Entry 4DTB (X-ray diffraction, 2.10 A resolution); this record covers chain A.

Chain A:
Molecule: APH(2'')-Id
From: Enterococcus casseliflavus
Reference sequence: O68183 (O68183_ENTCA); residue numbers follow UniProt; this construct covers 1-301
Amino-acid sequence (309 residues; numbered 1 to 309; the number before each row is that of its first residue):
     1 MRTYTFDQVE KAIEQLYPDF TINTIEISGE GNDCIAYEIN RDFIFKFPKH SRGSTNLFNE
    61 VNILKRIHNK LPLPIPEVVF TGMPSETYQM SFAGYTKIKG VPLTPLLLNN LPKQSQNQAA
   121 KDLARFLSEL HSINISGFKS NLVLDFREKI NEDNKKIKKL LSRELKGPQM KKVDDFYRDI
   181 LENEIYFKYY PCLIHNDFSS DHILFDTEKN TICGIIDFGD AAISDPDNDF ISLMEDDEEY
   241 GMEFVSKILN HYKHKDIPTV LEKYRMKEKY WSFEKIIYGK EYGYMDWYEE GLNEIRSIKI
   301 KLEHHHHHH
Disordered / not traced: 297-309
Differences from the reference sequence: engineered mutation Tyr95 (Phe in O68183); expression tag (302-309)
Residues lining bound ligands: guanosine (GMP): Ser28, Gly29, Glu30, Gly31, Ala36, Ile44, Lys46, Tyr95, Thr96, Lys97, Ile98, Gly100, Asp201, His202, Leu204, Ile216, Asp217
What the authors report for this chain:
  - binding site for guanosine: Tyr95

Summary:
Bound to chain A: guanosine. From the paper: a binding site for guanosine at Tyr95.
Chain A is APH(2'')-Id (Enterococcus casseliflavus); the structure, Crystal Structure of F95Y
Aminoglycoside-2''-Phosphotransferase Type IVa in Complex with Guanosine, was determined by X-ray diffraction
together with 4DT8, 4DT9 and 4DTA from the same study.
